Entry 1IA0 (electron microscopy, 15.00 A resolution (very low resolution: no residue pairs are listed; an interface is given only as per-side residue counts)); this record covers chains B and K of the 3 polymer chains in the assembly.

Chain B:
Protein: Tubulin beta chain
Organism: Sus scrofa
UniProt: P02554 (TBB_PIG); the author numbering skips numbers that UniProt does not, so the offset changes along the chain: 1-44 = UniProt 1-44; 47-360 = UniProt 45-358; 369-455 = UniProt 359-445
Sequence (445 residues; each row starts with the number of its first residue; note: 10 numbers in that range are skipped by the numbering (no residue carries them; nothing is unmodelled there)):
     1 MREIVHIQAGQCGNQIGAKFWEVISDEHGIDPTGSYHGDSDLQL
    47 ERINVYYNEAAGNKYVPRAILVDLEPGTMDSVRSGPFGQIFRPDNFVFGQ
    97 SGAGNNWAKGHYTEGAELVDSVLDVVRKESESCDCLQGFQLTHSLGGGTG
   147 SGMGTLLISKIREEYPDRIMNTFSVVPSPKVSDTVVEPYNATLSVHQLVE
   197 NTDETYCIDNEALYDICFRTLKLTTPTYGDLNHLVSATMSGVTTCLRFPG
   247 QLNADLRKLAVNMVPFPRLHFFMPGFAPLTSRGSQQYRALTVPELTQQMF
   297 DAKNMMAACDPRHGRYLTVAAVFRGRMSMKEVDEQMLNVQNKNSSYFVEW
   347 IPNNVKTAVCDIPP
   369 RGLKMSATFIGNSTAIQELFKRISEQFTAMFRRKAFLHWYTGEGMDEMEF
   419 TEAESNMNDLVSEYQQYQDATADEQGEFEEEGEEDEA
Unresolved in the structure: 438-455
Small-molecule neighbours:
  - GDP (guanosine-5'-diphosphate): Gly10, Gln11, Cys12, Gln15, Ile16, Gly100, Asn101, Ser140, Leu141, Gly142, Gly143, Gly144, Thr145, Gly146, Ser147, Val171, Ser178, Asp179, Tyr185, Asn206, Tyr224, Asn228
  - taxotere (TXL): Glu22, Val23, Asp26, Leu217, Leu219, Asp226, His229, Ser232, Ala233, Ser236, Phe272, Pro274, Leu275, Thr276, Arg278, Arg320, Pro360, Arg369, Gly370, Leu371
Curated features (UniProtKB/Swiss-Prot):
  - motif: Met1 to Ile4 (MREI motif)
  - binding site (GTP): Gln11, Glu71, Ser140, Gly144, Thr145, Gly146, Asn206, Asn228
  - binding site (Mg(2+)): Glu71
  - modified residue: Ser40 (Phosphoserine), Lys60 (N6-acetyllysine), Ser174 (Phosphoserine), Thr287 (Phosphothreonine), Thr292 (Phosphothreonine), Arg320 (Omega-N-methylarginine), Glu448 (5-glutamyl polyglutamate)
  - cross-link (Glycyl lysine isopeptide (Lys-Gly)): Lys60 (interchain with G-Cter in ubiquitin), Lys326 (interchain with G-Cter in ubiquitin)

Chain K:
Protein: Kinesin-like protein KIF1A
Organism: Mus musculus
Notes: fragment: motor domain
UniProt: P33173 (KIF1A_MOUSE); residue numbers follow UniProt; this construct covers 3-355
Sequence (394 residues; row label = number of the first residue in the row; numbers below 1 keep their minus sign (Met-15 is residue -15)):
   -15 MASMTGGQQMGRDPINMPGASVKVAVRVRPFNSREMSRDSKCIIQMSGST
    35 TTIVNPKQPKETPKSFSFDYSYWSHTSPEDINYASQKQVYRDIGEEMLQH
    85 AFEGYNVCIFAYGQTGAGKSYTMMGKQEKDQQGIIPQLCEDLFSRINDTT
   135 NDNMSYSVEVSYMEIYCERVRDLLNPKNKGNLRVREHPLLGPYVEDLSKL
   185 AVTSYNDIQDLMDSGNKARTVAATNMNETSSRSHAVFNIIFTQKRHDAET
   235 NITTEKVSKISLVDLAGSERADSTGAKGTRLKEGANINKSLTTLGKVISA
   285 LAEMDSGPNKNKKKKKTDFIPYRDSVLTWLLRENLGGNSRTAMVAALSPA
   335 DINYDETLSTLRYADRAKQIRNTVSVNLELTAEEWKKKHHHHHH
Unresolved in the structure: -15 to 2, 254-268, 290-302, 359-378
Construct notes: engineered mutation Ala202 (Pro in P33173)
Bound ions: Mg2+: Ser104 (together with AMP-PCP)
Small-molecule neighbours: AMP-PCP (ACP; phosphomethylphosphonic acid adenylate ester): Arg11, Arg13, Pro14, Ser58, Tyr67, Gln98, Thr99, Gly100, Ala101, Gly102, Lys103, Ser104, Tyr105, Lys110, Ser215, Gly251

Interface between chain B and chain K:
At this resolution (15 A) residue pairs are not listed: 8 residues of chain B and 9 of chain K lie at the interface.

Overview:
The interface between chain B and chain K involves 8 residues on one side and 9 on the other. Chain B binds
GDP and taxotere. Chain K binds AMP-PCP. From UniProt: 8 GTP-binding residues and Mg2+-binding residue
Glu71(B) on chain B.
Chain B is Tubulin beta chain (Sus scrofa) and chain K is Kinesin-like protein KIF1A (Mus musculus); the
structure, KIF1A head-microtubule complex structure in ATP-form, was determined by electron microscopy
together with 1I5S and 1I6I from the same study.
